Entry 8JYU (electron microscopy, 2.19 A resolution); this record covers chains A and F of the 6 polymer chains in the assembly.

# Chain A (and F)
Molecule: Acyl-acyl carrier protein synthetase
Source organism: Vibrio harveyi
Notes: chain F of this document is another copy of the same molecule, construct and numbering; everything in this record applies to it too
Reference sequence: Q00IB3 (Q00IB3_VIBHA); residues 1-533 here = UniProt positions 1-533
Sequence (533 residues; row label = number of the first residue in the row):
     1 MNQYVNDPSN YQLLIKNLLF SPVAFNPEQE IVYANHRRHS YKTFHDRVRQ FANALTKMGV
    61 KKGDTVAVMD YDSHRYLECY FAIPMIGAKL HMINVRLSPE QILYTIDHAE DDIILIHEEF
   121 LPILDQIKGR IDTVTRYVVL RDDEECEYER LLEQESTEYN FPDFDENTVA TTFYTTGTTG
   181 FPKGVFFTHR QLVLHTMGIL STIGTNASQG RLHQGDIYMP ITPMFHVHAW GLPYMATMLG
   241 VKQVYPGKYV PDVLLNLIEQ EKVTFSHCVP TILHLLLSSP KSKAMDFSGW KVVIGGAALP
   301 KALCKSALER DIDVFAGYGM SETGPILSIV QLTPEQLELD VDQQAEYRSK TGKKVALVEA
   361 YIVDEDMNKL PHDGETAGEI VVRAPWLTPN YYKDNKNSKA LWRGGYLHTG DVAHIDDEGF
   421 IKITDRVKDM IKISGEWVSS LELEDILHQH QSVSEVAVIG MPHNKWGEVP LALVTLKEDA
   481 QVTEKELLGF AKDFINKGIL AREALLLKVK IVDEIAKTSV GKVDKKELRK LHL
Disordered / not traced: 1-3
Bound ions: Mg2+: Glu322 (together with adenosine monophosphate)
Small-molecule neighbours: adenosine monophosphate / decanoic acid: Thr175, His226, Val227, Trp230, Leu232, Val293, Gly295, Gly296, Ala297, Ala298, Gly317, Tyr318, Gly319, Met320, Ser321, Glu322, Pro325, Ile326, Ile329, Thr409, Asp411, Ile423, Arg426, Lys522
From the paper describing this entry:
  - binding site for adenosine monophosphate: Tyr318, Ser321, Asp411, Ile423, Arg426, Lys522
  - binding site for decanoic acid: His226, Trp230, Val293, Ile326, Ile329
  - mutagenesis - D411A, R426A, K432A: abolished catalytic activity on C10 fatty acid substrate
  - mutagenesis - D411A, R426A, K432A: abolished growth
  - mutagenesis - D411A: abolished binding to C10 acyl substrate

# Chain A / chain F interface
Contacting residue pairs (32):
  Leu103(A) - Phe181(F)  hydrophobic
  Tyr104(A) - Tyr104(F)  hydrophobic
  Tyr104(A) - Asp107(F)
  Tyr104(A) - Phe181(F)  hydrophobic
  Asp107(A) - Tyr104(F)
  Asp107(A) - Phe181(F)
  Glu110(A) - Asp394(F)
  Glu110(A) - Asn395(F)  hydrogen bond
  Glu110(A) - Lys396(F)  hydrogen bond (side chain-backbone)
  Asp112(A) - Lys396(F)  salt bridge
  Gly129(A) - Lys526(F)  hydrogen bond (backbone-side chain)
  Arg130(A) - Thr179(F)
  Arg130(A) - Gly180(F)
  Asp132(A) - Thr178(F)
  Asp132(A) - Thr179(F)
  Asp132(A) - Lys526(F)  salt bridge
  Thr133(A) - Lys396(F)
  Thr178(A) - Asp132(F)
  Thr179(A) - Arg130(F)
  Thr179(A) - Asp132(F)
  Gly180(A) - Arg130(F)
  Phe181(A) - Leu103(F)  hydrophobic
  Phe181(A) - Tyr104(F)  hydrophobic
  Phe181(A) - Asp107(F)
  Lys393(A) - Lys393(F)  hydrogen bond (backbone-side chain)
  Asp394(A) - Glu110(F)
  Asn395(A) - Glu110(F)  hydrogen bond
  Lys396(A) - Glu110(F)  hydrogen bond (backbone-side chain)
  Lys396(A) - Asp112(F)  salt bridge
  Lys396(A) - Thr133(F)
  Lys526(A) - Gly129(F)  hydrogen bond (side chain-backbone)
  Lys526(A) - Asp132(F)  salt bridge
Other interface residues (no listed pair), chain A (23 interface residues in all): Asp111, Gln126, Ile131, Lys183, Lys530
Other interface residues (no listed pair), chain F (23 interface residues in all): Asp111, Gln126, Ile131, Lys183, Lys530

# In short
The chain A/chain F interface involves 23 residues from each chain, with 7 hydrogen bonds and 4 salt bridges.
Polar pairs include Asp112(A)-Lys396(F), Asp132(A)-Lys526(F) and Glu110(A)-Asn395(F). From the paper: a
binding site for adenosine monophosphate at Tyr318(A), Ser321(A) and Asp411(A) among others; D411A, R426A and
K432A of chain A abolish catalytic activity on C10 fatty acid substrate.
Both chains are Acyl-acyl carrier protein synthetase (Vibrio harveyi). Entry 8JYU (Acyl-ACP Synthetase
structure bound to Decanoyl-AMP) was determined by electron microscopy, deposited together with 8JYL and 8HSY.
